Entry 2BJK (X-ray diffraction, 1.40 A resolution); this record covers chains A and B.

# Chain A (and B)
Name: 1-pyrroline-5-carboxylate dehydrogenase
From: Thermus thermophilus
Notes: EC 1.5.1.12; chain B of this document is another copy of the same molecule, construct and numbering; everything in this record applies to it too
Reference sequence: Q5SI02 (Q5SI02_THET8); residue numbers follow UniProt; this construct covers 1-516
Amino-acid sequence (516 residues; numbered 1 to 516; the number before each row is that of its first residue):
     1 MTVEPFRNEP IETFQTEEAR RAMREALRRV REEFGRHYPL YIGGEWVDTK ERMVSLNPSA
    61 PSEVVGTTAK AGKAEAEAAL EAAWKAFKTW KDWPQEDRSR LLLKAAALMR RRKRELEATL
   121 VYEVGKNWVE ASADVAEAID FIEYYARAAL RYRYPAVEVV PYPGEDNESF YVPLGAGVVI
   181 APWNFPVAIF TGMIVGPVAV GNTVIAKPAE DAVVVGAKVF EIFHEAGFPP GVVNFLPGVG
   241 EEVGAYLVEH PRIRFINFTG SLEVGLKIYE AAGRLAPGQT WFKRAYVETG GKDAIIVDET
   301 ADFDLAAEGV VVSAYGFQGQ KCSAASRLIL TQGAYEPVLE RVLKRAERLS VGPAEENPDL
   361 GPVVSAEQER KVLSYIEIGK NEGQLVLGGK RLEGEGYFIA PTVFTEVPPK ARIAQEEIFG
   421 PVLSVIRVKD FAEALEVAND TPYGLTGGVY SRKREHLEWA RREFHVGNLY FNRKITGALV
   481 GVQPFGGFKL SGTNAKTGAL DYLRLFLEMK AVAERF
Ligand contacts:
  - citrate anion (FLC): Glu-137, Asn-184, Phe-185, Lys-321, Cys-322, Ser-323, Thr-476, Gly-477, Ala-478, Phe-485
  - NAD (nicotinamide-adenine-dinucleotide): Ile-180, Ala-181, Pro-182, Trp-183, Asn-184, Ile-189, Lys-207, Pro-208, Ala-209, Glu-210, Gly-240, Glu-241, Gly-244, Ala-245, Val-248, Phe-258, Thr-259, Gly-260, Ser-261, Leu-262, Val-264, Ile-268, Glu-288, Thr-289, Gly-290, Gly-291, Cys-322, Glu-417, Phe-419, Leu-445, Phe-485, Ser-491

# How chain A and chain B interact
Pairs across the interface - 140 pairs, chain A then chain B:
  Phe-6(A) / Val-160(B)  hydrophobic
  Lys-91(A) / Glu-463(B)  salt bridge
  Arg-151(A) / Glu-158(B)  salt bridge
  Tyr-154(A) / Arg-461(B)
  Glu-158(A) / Arg-151(B)  salt bridge
  Glu-158(A) / Leu-500(B)
  Val-159(A) / Gly-481(B)
  Val-159(A) / Val-482(B)
  Val-160(A) / Phe-6(B)  hydrophobic
  Val-160(A) / Gly-481(B)  hydrogen bond (backbone-backbone)
  Val-160(A) / Val-482(B)
  Tyr-162(A) / Leu-479(B)  hydrophobic
  Tyr-162(A) / Val-482(B)  hydrophobic
  Glu-165(A) / Arg-473(B)  salt bridge
  Glu-165(A) / Gln-483(B)  hydrogen bond
  Asn-167(A) / Val-482(B)
  Asn-167(A) / Gln-483(B)  hydrogen bond
  Glu-168(A) / Arg-461(B)  salt bridge
  Ser-169(A) / Pro-484(B)
  Phe-170(A) / Arg-461(B)
  Tyr-171(A) / Asp-501(B)  hydrogen bond
  Leu-262(A) / Phe-282(B)  hydrophobic
  Leu-266(A) / Phe-282(B)  hydrophobic
  Tyr-269(A) / Ala-272(B)
  Tyr-269(A) / Gly-273(B)
  Tyr-269(A) / Phe-282(B)  hydrophobic
  Tyr-269(A) / Lys-283(B)  hydrogen bond (side chain-backbone)
  Glu-270(A) / Gly-273(B)  hydrogen bond (backbone-backbone)
  Glu-270(A) / Arg-274(B)
  Ala-272(A) / Tyr-269(B)
  Gly-273(A) / Tyr-269(B)
  Gly-273(A) / Glu-270(B)  hydrogen bond (backbone-backbone)
  Leu-275(A) / Leu-266(B)  hydrophobic
  Leu-275(A) / Leu-490(B)  hydrophobic
  Thr-280(A) / Lys-489(B)
  Thr-280(A) / Leu-490(B)  hydrogen bond (backbone-backbone)
  Trp-281(A) / Lys-489(B)
  Trp-281(A) / Leu-490(B)
  Phe-282(A) / Leu-262(B)  hydrophobic
  Phe-282(A) / Leu-266(B)  hydrophobic
  Phe-282(A) / Tyr-269(B)  hydrophobic
  Phe-282(A) / Val-287(B)  hydrophobic
  Phe-282(A) / Thr-289(B)
  Phe-282(A) / Lys-489(B)
  Phe-282(A) / Leu-490(B)  hydrophobic
  Phe-282(A) / Gly-492(B)
  Lys-283(A) / Tyr-269(B)  hydrogen bond (backbone-side chain)
  Arg-284(A) / Thr-493(B)
  Val-287(A) / Phe-282(B)  hydrophobic
  Thr-289(A) / Phe-282(B)
  Pro-442(A) / Thr-280(B)
  Arg-454(A) / Glu-514(B)  salt bridge
  Leu-457(A) / Glu-514(B)
  Ala-460(A) / Lys-510(B)
  Arg-461(A) / Tyr-154(B)
  Arg-461(A) / Glu-168(B)  salt bridge
  Arg-461(A) / Phe-170(B)
  Arg-461(A) / Lys-510(B)  hydrogen bond (backbone-side chain)
  Arg-461(A) / Val-512(B)
  Glu-463(A) / Lys-91(B)  salt bridge
  Phe-464(A) / Lys-510(B)  hydrogen bond (backbone-side chain)
  His-465(A) / Glu-508(B)  salt bridge
  Val-466(A) / Lys-510(B)
  Gly-467(A) / Lys-510(B)
  Gly-467(A) / Ala-511(B)  hydrogen bond (backbone-backbone)
  Asn-468(A) / Ala-511(B)
  Leu-469(A) / Ala-511(B)  hydrogen bond (backbone-backbone)
  Leu-469(A) / Val-512(B)
  Leu-469(A) / Ala-513(B)  hydrogen bond (backbone-backbone)
  Tyr-470(A) / Ala-513(B)
  Phe-471(A) / Val-512(B)  hydrophobic
  Phe-471(A) / Ala-513(B)  hydrogen bond (backbone-backbone)
  Phe-471(A) / Glu-514(B)
  Phe-471(A) / Arg-515(B)  hydrogen bond (backbone-backbone)
  Asn-472(A) / Arg-515(B)
  Arg-473(A) / Glu-165(B)  salt bridge
  Arg-473(A) / Arg-515(B)
  Leu-479(A) / Tyr-162(B)  hydrophobic
  Gly-481(A) / Val-159(B)
  Gly-481(A) / Val-160(B)  hydrogen bond (backbone-backbone)
  Val-482(A) / Val-159(B)
  Val-482(A) / Val-160(B)
  Val-482(A) / Tyr-162(B)  hydrophobic
  Val-482(A) / Asn-167(B)
  Gln-483(A) / Glu-165(B)  hydrogen bond
  Gln-483(A) / Asn-167(B)  hydrogen bond
  Pro-484(A) / Val-159(B)
  Pro-484(A) / Ser-169(B)
  Pro-484(A) / Met-509(B)  hydrophobic
  Pro-484(A) / Ala-511(B)
  Phe-488(A) / Glu-508(B)
  Phe-488(A) / Met-509(B)
  Phe-488(A) / Lys-510(B)
  Lys-489(A) / Thr-280(B)
  Lys-489(A) / Trp-281(B)
  Lys-489(A) / Phe-282(B)
  Leu-490(A) / Gln-279(B)
  Leu-490(A) / Thr-280(B)  hydrogen bond (backbone-backbone)
  Leu-490(A) / Trp-281(B)
  Leu-490(A) / Phe-282(B)  hydrophobic
  Gly-492(A) / Phe-282(B)
  Thr-493(A) / Arg-284(B)
  Asn-494(A) / Glu-508(B)
  Asn-494(A) / Met-509(B)  hydrogen bond (side chain-backbone)
  Lys-496(A) / Met-509(B)
  Leu-500(A) / Glu-158(B)
  Asp-501(A) / Tyr-171(B)  hydrogen bond
  Asp-501(A) / Arg-504(B)  salt bridge
  Asp-501(A) / Met-509(B)
  Arg-504(A) / Asp-501(B)  salt bridge
  Glu-508(A) / His-465(B)  salt bridge
  Glu-508(A) / Phe-488(B)
  Glu-508(A) / Asn-494(B)
  Met-509(A) / Pro-484(B)  hydrophobic
  Met-509(A) / Phe-488(B)
  Met-509(A) / Asn-494(B)  hydrogen bond (backbone-side chain)
  Met-509(A) / Lys-496(B)
  Met-509(A) / Asp-501(B)
  Lys-510(A) / Ala-460(B)
  Lys-510(A) / Arg-461(B)  hydrogen bond (side chain-backbone)
  Lys-510(A) / Phe-464(B)  hydrogen bond (side chain-backbone)
  Lys-510(A) / Val-466(B)
  Lys-510(A) / Gly-467(B)
  Lys-510(A) / Phe-488(B)
  Ala-511(A) / Gly-467(B)  hydrogen bond (backbone-backbone)
  Ala-511(A) / Asn-468(B)
  Ala-511(A) / Leu-469(B)  hydrogen bond (backbone-backbone)
  Ala-511(A) / Pro-484(B)
  Val-512(A) / Arg-461(B)
  Val-512(A) / Leu-469(B)
  Val-512(A) / Phe-471(B)  hydrophobic
  Ala-513(A) / Leu-469(B)  hydrogen bond (backbone-backbone)
  Ala-513(A) / Tyr-470(B)
  Ala-513(A) / Phe-471(B)  hydrogen bond (backbone-backbone)
  Glu-514(A) / Arg-454(B)  salt bridge
  Glu-514(A) / Leu-457(B)
  Glu-514(A) / Phe-471(B)
  Arg-515(A) / Phe-471(B)  hydrogen bond (backbone-backbone)
  Arg-515(A) / Asn-472(B)
  Arg-515(A) / Arg-473(B)
Also at the interface, not in a pair above, chain A (76 interface residues in all): Asn-8, Tyr-144, Pro-161, Asp-166, Val-172, Gly-265, Arg-274, Gln-279, Arg-462
Also at the interface, not in a pair above, chain B (75 interface residues in all): Asn-8, Tyr-144, Pro-161, Val-172, Gly-265, Leu-275, Pro-442, Arg-462

# Overview
Chain A and chain B form an interface of 76 and 75 residues respectively; the contacts include 30 hydrogen
bonds and 14 salt bridges. Polar contacts include Lys-91(A)/Glu-463(B), Arg-151(A)/Glu-158(B) and
Glu-165(A)/Arg-473(B). Ligands of chain A: NAD and citrate anion.
Both chains are 1-pyrroline-5-carboxylate dehydrogenase (Thermus thermophilus). Entry 2BJK (Crystal Analysis
of 1-Pyrroline-5-Carboxylate Dehydrogenase from Thermus with bound NAD and citrate) was determined by X-ray
diffraction (same publication as 2IY6, 2BHP, 2BHQ, 2BJA and 1UZB).
